Entry 7DV2 (X-ray diffraction, 3.10 A resolution); this record covers chains A and F of the 6 polymer chains in the assembly.

== Chain A ==
Molecule: SegB
Source organism: Saccharolobus solfataricus (strain ATCC 35092 / DSM 1617 / JCM 11322 / P2)
UniProtKB: Q981B2 (Q981B2_SACS2); residues 34-109 here = UniProt positions 34-109
Amino-acid sequence (83 residues; numbered 33 to 115; the number before each row is that of its first residue):
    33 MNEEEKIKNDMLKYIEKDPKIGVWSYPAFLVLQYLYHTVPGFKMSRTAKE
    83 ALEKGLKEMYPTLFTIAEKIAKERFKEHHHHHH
Not modelled in the structure: 33, 110-115
Sequence notes: initiating methionine (33); expression tag (110-115)
Reported in the primary citation:
  - binding site for the 21-nt DNA strand: Lys52, Trp56, Lys75, Ser77, Arg78, Lys81
  - mutagenesis - K52A: abolished binding to DNA
  - self-association interface (contacts with another copy of this molecule): His69 to Met76
  - mutagenesis - P72G: decreased binding to adjacent DNA region

== Chain F ==
Molecule: 21-nt DNA strand
Sequence (21 nucleotides; each row starts with the number of its first residue):
     1 CAGTCTAGACTCTTCTACGTA

== Interface between chain A and chain F ==
Pairs across the interface (7):
  Lys52(A) - DC5(F)  base contact
  Gln65(A) - DT6(F)  phosphate contact
  Met76(A) - DC5(F)  hydrogen bond to the phosphate
  Ser77(A) - DT4(F)  sugar contact
  Ser77(A) - DC5(F)  hydrogen bond to the phosphate
  Arg78(A) - DT4(F)  phosphate contact
  Lys81(A) - DT4(F)  salt bridge to the phosphate
Other interface residues (no listed pair), chain A (9 interface residues in all): Phe61, Tyr68, Lys75
Other interface residues (no listed pair), chain F (4 interface residues in all): DG3

== Summary ==
Chain A and chain F form an interface of 9 and 4 residues respectively; the contacts include 2 hydrogen bonds
and 1 salt bridge. Polar pairs include Met76(A)-DC5(F), Ser77(A)-DC5(F) and Lys81(A)-DT4(F). The paper reports
a binding site for the 21-nt DNA strand at Lys52(A), Trp56(A) and Lys75(A) among others; K52A of chain A
abolishes binding to DNA.
Here chain A is SegB (Saccharolobus solfataricus (strain ATCC 35092 / DSM 1617 / JCM 11322 / P2)) and chain F
is a 21-nt DNA strand. Entry 7DV2 (Structure of Sulfolobus solfataricus SegB-DNA complex) was determined by
X-ray diffraction together with 7DUT and 7DWR from the same study.
